PDB entry 7VKU | electron microscopy, 3.20 A resolution | chains A and B of the 4 polymer chains in the assembly

# Chain A
Molecule: Sorting assembly machinery 50 kDa subunit
From: Saccharomyces cerevisiae S288C
UniProtKB: P53969 (SAM50_YEAST); residues 1-484 here = UniProt positions 1-484
Amino-acid sequence (484 residues; row label = number of the first residue in the row):
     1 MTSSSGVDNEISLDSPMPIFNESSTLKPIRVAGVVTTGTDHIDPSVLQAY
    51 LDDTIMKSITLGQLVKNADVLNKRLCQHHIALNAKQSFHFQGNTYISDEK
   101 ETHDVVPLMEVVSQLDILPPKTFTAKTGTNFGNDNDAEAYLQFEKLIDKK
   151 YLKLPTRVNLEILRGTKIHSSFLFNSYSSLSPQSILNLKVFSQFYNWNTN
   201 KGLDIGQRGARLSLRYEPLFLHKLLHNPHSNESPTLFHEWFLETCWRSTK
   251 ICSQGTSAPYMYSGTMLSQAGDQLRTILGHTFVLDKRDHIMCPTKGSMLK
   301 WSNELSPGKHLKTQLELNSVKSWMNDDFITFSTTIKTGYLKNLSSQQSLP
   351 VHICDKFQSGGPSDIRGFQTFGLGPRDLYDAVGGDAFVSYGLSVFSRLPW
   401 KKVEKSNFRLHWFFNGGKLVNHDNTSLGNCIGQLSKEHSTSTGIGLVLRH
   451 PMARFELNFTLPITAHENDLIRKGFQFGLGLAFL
Disordered / not traced: 1-31, 85-110, 224-232

# Chain B
Molecule: Sorting assembly machinery 35 kDa subunit
From: Saccharomyces cerevisiae S288C
UniProtKB: P14693 (SAM35_YEAST); residues 1-329 here = UniProt positions 1-329
Amino-acid sequence (329 residues; each row starts with the number of its first residue):
     1 MVSSFSVPMPVKRIFDTFPLQTYAAQTDKDEAVALEIQRRSYTFTERGGG
    51 SSELTVEGTYKLGVYNVFLEANTGAALATDPWCLFVQLALCQKNGLVLPT
   101 HSQEQTPSHTCNHEMLVLSRLSNPDEALPILVEGYKKRIIRSTVAISEIM
   151 RSRILDDAEQLMYYTLLDTVLYDCWITQIIFCASDAQFMELYSCQKLSGS
   201 IVTPLDVENSLLQKLSAKSLKISLTKRNKFQFRHREIVKSMQGVYHNHHN
   251 SVNQEQVLNVLFENSKQVLLGLKDMLKSDGQPTYLHLKIASYILCITNVK
   301 EPIKLKTFVENECKELVQFAQDTLKNFVQ
Disordered / not traced: 1-10, 47-53, 104-109

# How chain A and chain B interact
Contacting residue pairs - 89 pairs, chain A then chain B:
  Trp246(A) - Leu212(B)
  Trp246(A) - Leu215(B)
  Trp246(A) - Ser216(B)
  Thr249(A) - Leu121(B)
  Lys250(A) - Leu121(B)
  Lys250(A) - Asn123(B)
  Lys250(A) - Pro124(B)
  Lys250(A) - Glu126(B)  salt bridge
  Ile251(A) - Leu121(B)  hydrogen bond (backbone-backbone)
  Ile251(A) - Asn123(B)
  Ile251(A) - Pro124(B)
  Ser253(A) - Pro124(B)
  Gln254(A) - Pro124(B)
  Ala258(A) - Arg138(B)
  Pro259(A) - Arg138(B)
  Tyr262(A) - Ser122(B)
  Tyr262(A) - Pro124(B)
  Tyr262(A) - Arg138(B)  hydrogen bond (backbone-side chain)
  Tyr262(A) - Ile140(B)  hydrophobic
  Ser263(A) - Arg138(B)
  Gly264(A) - Ile37(B)
  Gly264(A) - Arg138(B)
  Thr265(A) - Val33(B)
  Leu267(A) - Leu118(B)
  Ser268(A) - Glu36(B)  hydrogen bond
  Ser268(A) - Ile37(B)
  Ser268(A) - Arg40(B)  hydrogen bond (backbone-side chain)
  Gln269(A) - Val33(B)
  Ala270(A) - Ser119(B)
  Ala270(A) - Leu121(B)
  Ala270(A) - Ser122(B)
  Gly271(A) - Ser119(B)
  Asp272(A) - Arg120(B)  salt bridge
  Asp272(A) - Leu220(B)
  Gln273(A) - Leu212(B)
  Leu274(A) - Glu208(B)
  Leu274(A) - Leu211(B)  hydrophobic
  Leu274(A) - Leu212(B)
  Thr276(A) - Glu208(B)
  Lys309(A) - Glu208(B)  salt bridge
  Asn342(A) - Ala32(B)
  Gln347(A) - Glu31(B)
  Gln347(A) - Ala32(B)
  Ser348(A) - Arg39(B)
  Leu349(A) - Leu205(B)  hydrophobic
  Pro350(A) - Ala32(B)
  Pro350(A) - Val33(B)
  Pro350(A) - Glu36(B)
  Lys356(A) - Asp30(B)  salt bridge
  Gly374(A) - Gln26(B)
  Pro375(A) - Gln26(B)
  Pro375(A) - Asp28(B)
  Arg376(A) - Lys29(B)  hydrogen bond (backbone-side chain)
  Asp377(A) - Lys29(B)
  Asp377(A) - Tyr135(B)
  Leu378(A) - Tyr135(B)
  Leu378(A) - Arg138(B)
  Asp385(A) - Asp30(B)
  Lys418(A) - Gln26(B)
  Leu419(A) - Gln26(B)  hydrogen bond (backbone-side chain)
  Val420(A) - Gln26(B)
  Val420(A) - Asp28(B)
  Asn421(A) - Asp28(B)  hydrogen bond (backbone-side chain)
  Asn421(A) - Lys29(B)
  Asn421(A) - Asp30(B)
  Asp423(A) - Lys29(B)
  Gln433(A) - Asp28(B)
  Glu437(A) - Tyr23(B)
  His438(A) - Tyr23(B)
  Phe459(A) - Phe15(B)  hydrophobic
  Leu461(A) - Phe18(B)  hydrophobic
  Pro462(A) - Phe18(B)
  Pro462(A) - Pro19(B)
  Ile463(A) - Phe18(B)
  Ile463(A) - Pro19(B)
  Ile463(A) - Leu20(B)  hydrogen bond (backbone-backbone)
  Ile463(A) - Gln21(B)
  Thr464(A) - Gln21(B)
  Thr464(A) - Tyr23(B)
  Ala465(A) - Gln21(B)  hydrogen bond (backbone-backbone)
  Ala465(A) - Thr22(B)
  Ala465(A) - Tyr23(B)  hydrogen bond (backbone-backbone)
  His466(A) - Tyr23(B)
  His466(A) - Ala24(B)
  His466(A) - Ala25(B)
  Glu467(A) - Tyr23(B)  hydrogen bond (backbone-backbone)
  Glu467(A) - Ala25(B)  hydrogen bond (side chain-backbone)
  Asn468(A) - Ala25(B)
  Lys473(A) - Phe15(B)
Also at the interface, not in a pair above, chain A (57 interface residues in all): Ser248, Cys252, Gly255, Tyr379, Gly474
Also at the interface, not in a pair above, chain B (46 interface residues in all): Leu35, Lys61, Leu116, Val132, Lys136, Ile139, Gln195, Ser219

# In short
The interface between chain A and chain B involves 57 residues on one side and 46 on the other, with 12
hydrogen bonds and 4 salt bridges. Among the polar pairs are Lys250(A)-Glu126(B), Asp272(A)-Arg120(B) and
Lys309(A)-Glu208(B).
Here chain A is Sorting assembly machinery 50 kDa subunit and chain B is Sorting assembly machinery 35 kDa
subunit, both from Saccharomyces cerevisiae S288C. Entry 7VKU (Cryo-EM structure of SAM-Tom40 intermediate
complex) was determined by electron microscopy.
